Entry 2C90 (X-ray diffraction, 2.25 A resolution); this record covers chains B and I of the 3 polymer chains in the assembly.

# Chain B
Molecule: Thrombin heavy chain
From: Homo sapiens
Notes: EC 3.4.21.5; fragment: fragment alpha thrombin, residues 364-622
Reference sequence: P00734 (THRB_HUMAN); the construct lacks a stretch of the UniProt sequence and is renumbered around it, so the offset changes along the chain: 16-37 = UniProt 364-385; 38-60 = UniProt 387-409; 61-77 = UniProt 419-435; 78-97 = UniProt 437-456; 8 more segments
Sequence (259 residues; row label = number of the first residue in the row; note: 1 number in that range is skipped by the numbering (no residue carries it; nothing is unmodelled there); a row labelled like 60A-60I holds insertion residues (60A, then the next letters in order)):
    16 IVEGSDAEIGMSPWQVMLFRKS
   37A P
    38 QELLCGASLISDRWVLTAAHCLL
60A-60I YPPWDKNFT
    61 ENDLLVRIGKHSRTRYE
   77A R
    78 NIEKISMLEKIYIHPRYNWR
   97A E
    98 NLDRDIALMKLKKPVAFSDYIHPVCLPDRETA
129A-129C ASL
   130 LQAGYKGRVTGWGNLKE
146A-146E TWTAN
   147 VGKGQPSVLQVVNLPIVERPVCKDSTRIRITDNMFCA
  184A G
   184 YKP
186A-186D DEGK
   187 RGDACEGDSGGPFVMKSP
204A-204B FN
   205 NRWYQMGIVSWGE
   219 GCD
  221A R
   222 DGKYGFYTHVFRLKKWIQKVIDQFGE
Not modelled in the structure: 146A-146E, 147-149
Disulfides: Cys42-Cys58, Cys168-Cys182, Cys191-Cys220
Ion coordination: Na+: Arg221A, Lys224
Residues lining bound ligands: 1-(4-chlorophenyl)-1H-tetrazole (C1M): Asp189, Ala190, Cys191, Glu192, Ser195, Val213, Ser214, Trp215, Gly216, Gly219, Cys220, Gly226, Phe227, Tyr228

# Chain I
Molecule: Hirudin variant-2
From: Hirudo medicinalis
Notes: fragment: peptide fragment of hirudin, residues 61-72
Reference sequence: P09945 (ITH3_HIRME); residues 54-65 here correspond to UniProt positions 61-72 (UniProt number = residue number + 7)
Sequence (12 residues; row label = number of the first residue in the row):
    54 GDFEEIPEEYLQ
Not modelled in the structure: 54
Modified positions: Tyr63 (o-sulfo-l-tyrosine; TYS)

# Chain B / chain I interface
Residue-residue contacts (23; chain B residue first):
  Phe34(B) with Phe56(I), hydrophobic; Ile59(I), hydrophobic
  Lys36(B) with Leu64(I)
  Gln38(B) with Glu57(I); Ile59(I); Leu64(I)
  Leu40(B) with Phe56(I)
  Leu65(B) with Ile59(I), hydrophobic; Tyr63(I)
  Arg67(B) with Ile59(I)
  Arg73(B) with Asp55(I), salt bridge; Phe56(I)
  Thr74(B) with Asp55(I); Phe56(I); Glu57(I), hydrogen bond (backbone-backbone)
  Arg75(B) with Glu57(I)
  Tyr76(B) with Glu57(I), hydrogen bond (backbone-side chain); Pro60(I); Tyr63(I)
  Lys81(B) with Tyr63(I)
  Ile82(B) with Ile59(I), hydrophobic; Tyr63(I)
  Gln151(B) with Asp55(I)
Also at the interface, not in a pair above, chain B (15 interface residues in all): Glu39, Glu80
Also at the interface, not in a pair above, chain I (8 interface residues in all): Glu58

# In short
The interface between chain B and chain I involves 15 residues on one side and 8 on the other, with 2 hydrogen
bonds and 1 salt bridge. Polar pairs include Arg73(B)-Asp55(I), Tyr76(B)-Glu57(I) and Thr74(B)-Glu57(I).
Ligands of chain B: 1-(4-chlorophenyl)-1H-tetrazole.
Chain B is Thrombin heavy chain (Homo sapiens) and chain I is Hirudin variant-2 (Hirudo medicinalis); the
structure, thrombin inhibitors, was determined by X-ray diffraction, deposited together with 2C8W, 2C8X, 2C8Y,
2C8Z and 2C93.
